9GF9 - chains A and G; structure by X-ray diffraction, 1.76 A resolution.

== Chain A ==
Name: Ribonuclease pancreatic
Organism: Bos taurus
Notes: EC 4.6.1.18
UniProt: P61823 (RNAS1_BOVIN); residues 24-124 here correspond to UniProt positions 50-150 (UniProt number = residue number + 26)
Amino-acid sequence (101 residues; numbered 24 to 124; the number before each row is that of its first residue):
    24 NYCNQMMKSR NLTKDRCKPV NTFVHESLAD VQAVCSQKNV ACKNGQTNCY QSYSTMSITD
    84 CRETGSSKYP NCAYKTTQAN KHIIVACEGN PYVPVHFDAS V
Cystine bridges: Cys26-Cys84, Cys40-Cys95, Cys58-Cys110, Cys65-Cys72
Swiss-Prot annotation at these positions:
  - active site: His119 (Proton donor)
  - binding site (substrate): Lys41 to Thr45, Lys66, Arg85
  - glycosylation: Asn34 (N-linked (GlcNAc...) asparagine), Lys37 (N-linked (Glc) (glycation) lysine), Lys41 (N-linked (Glc) (glycation) lysine)

== Chain G ==
Name: Ribonuclease pancreatic
Notes: EC 4.6.1.18
UniProt: P61823 (RNAS1_BOVIN); residues 2-16 here correspond to UniProt positions 27-41 (UniProt number = residue number + 25)
Amino-acid sequence (17 residues; numbered 1 to 17; the number before each row is that of its first residue):
     1 XKETAAALFE RQHMDSX
Covalent attachments: covalent link Leu8-Arg11
Modified residues: ACE (acetyl group) at position 1, NH2 (amino group) at position 17; Leu8 (norleucine; NLE); Arg11 (L-homoarginine; HRG)
Differences from the reference sequence: acetylation (1); engineered mutation Leu8 (Lys33 in P61823); amidation (17)
Swiss-Prot annotation at these positions:
  - active site: His13 (Proton acceptor)
  - glycosylation: Lys2 (N-linked (Glc) (glycation) lysine)

== How chain A and chain G interact ==
Residue-residue contacts - 34 pairs, chain A then chain G:
  Tyr25(A) with Asp15(G), hydrogen bond
  Arg33(A) with Glu10(G); Arg11(G), hydrogen bond (side chain-backbone); Met14(G), hydrogen bond (side chain-backbone)
  Asn34(A) with Arg11(G)
  Leu35(A) with Gln12(G)
  Lys41(A) with Gln12(G), hydrogen bond
  Asn44(A) with Gln12(G), hydrogen bond (side chain-backbone); His13(G), hydrogen bond
  Thr45(A) with His13(G), hydrogen bond (backbone-side chain)
  Phe46(A) with Gln12(G); His13(G)
  Val47(A) with His13(G), hydrogen bond (backbone-backbone); Met14(G); Asp15(G), hydrogen bond (backbone-backbone)
  His48(A) with Asp15(G), salt bridge
  Glu49(A) with Met14(G); Ser16(G), hydrogen bond (backbone-side chain)
  Ser50(A) with Met14(G); Ser16(G)
  Leu51(A) with Glu10(G); Met14(G); Ser16(G)
  Val54(A) with Phe9(G), hydrophobic; Met14(G), hydrophobic
  Val108(A) with Phe9(G), hydrophobic
  Val116(A) with Ala6(G), hydrophobic
  Pro117(A) with Ala6(G); Phe9(G)
  Val118(A) with Ala5(G), hydrophobic; Phe9(G)
  His119(A) with Phe9(G)
  Phe120(A) with Phe9(G); His13(G)
Other interface residues (no listed pair), chain A (21 interface residues in all): Gln55

== Overview ==
Chain A and chain G form an interface of 21 and 10 residues respectively; the contacts include 10 hydrogen
bonds and 1 salt bridge. Among the polar pairs are His48(A)-Asp15(G), Tyr25(A)-Asp15(G) and Arg33(A)-Arg11(G).
Here chain A is Ribonuclease pancreatic (Bos taurus) and chain G is Ribonuclease pancreatic. Entry 9GF9
(S-Protease complexed with stapled peptide-like ligand) was determined by X-ray diffraction (same publication
as 9GFC, 9GFI and 9GFE).
